1YEN - chains A and D of the 4 polymer chains in the assembly; structure by X-ray diffraction, 2.80 A resolution.

# Chain A
Protein: Hemoglobin alpha chain
Source organism: Homo sapiens
Reference sequence: P69905 (HBA_HUMAN); residues 1-141 here = UniProt positions 1-141
Amino-acid sequence (141 residues; numbered 1 to 141; the number before each row is that of its first residue):
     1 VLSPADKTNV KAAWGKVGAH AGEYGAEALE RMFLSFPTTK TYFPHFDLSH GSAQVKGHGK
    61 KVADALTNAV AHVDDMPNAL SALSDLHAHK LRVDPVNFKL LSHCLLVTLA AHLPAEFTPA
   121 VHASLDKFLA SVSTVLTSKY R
Disordered / not traced: 139-141
Curated features (UniProtKB/Swiss-Prot):
  - site: K61 (Not glycated)
  - natural variant: D6 (A6D: In J-Toronto; this construct carries the variant), A13 (A13D: In J-Paris 1/J-Aljezur), E27 (A27E: In Shenyang; this construct carries the variant), K61 (K61N: In Zambia; deletion: In Clinic), D64 (A64D: In Pontoise; this construct carries the variant), D75 (D75A: In Lille; D75G: In Chapel Hill; D75N: In G-Pest), A111 (A111D: In Petah Tikva)
Ion coordination: heme Fe: H87 (together with oxygen molecule)
Small-molecule neighbours: heme / oxygen molecule: L29, T39, Y42, F43, H45, F46, H58, K61, V62, A65, L66, L83, H87, L91, V93, N97, F98, L101, V132, L136

# Chain D
Protein: Hemoglobin beta chain
Source organism: Homo sapiens
Reference sequence: P68871 (HBB_HUMAN); residues 1-146 here = UniProt positions 1-146
Amino-acid sequence (146 residues; row label = number of the first residue in the row):
     1 MHLTPEEKSA VTALWGKVNV DEVGGEALGR LLVVYAWTQR FFESFGDLST PDAVMGNPKV
    61 KAHGKKVLGA FSDGLAHLDN LKGTFATLSE LHCDKLHVDP ENFRLLGNVL VCVLAHHFGK
   121 EFTPPVQAAY QKVVAGVANA LAHKYH
Differences from the reference sequence: engineered mutation M1 (Val in P68871), A36 (Pro in P68871)
Curated features (UniProtKB/Swiss-Prot):
  - natural variant: L3 (H3L: In Graz; this construct carries the variant), E7 (E7A: In G-Makassar; E7K: In Hb C; E7Q: In Machida; E7V: In SKCA), K8 (E8K: In G-Siriraj; this construct carries the variant), V11 (A11V: In Iraq-Halabja; this construct carries the variant), G16 (W16G: In Randwick; this construct carries the variant), V23 (E23V: In D-Granada; this construct carries the variant), G24 (V24G: In Miyashiro; this construct carries the variant), G25 (G25D: In Moscva; G25R: In Riverdale-Bronx; G25V: In Savannah), L32 (L32P: In Yokohama), V33 (L33V: In Muscat; this construct carries the variant), R40 (Q40R: In Tianshui; this construct carries the variant), F42 (F42Y: In Mequon; deletion: In Bruxelles), 11 further natural variant entries in UniProt
Ion coordination: heme Fe: H92 (together with oxygen molecule)
Small-molecule neighbours: heme / oxygen molecule: L28, T38, F41, F42, F45, H63, K66, V67, A70, F71, F85, L88, L91, H92, L96, V98, N102, F103, L106, V137, L141

# Interface between chain A and chain D
Contacting residue pairs (14):
  T38(A) - P100(D)
  K40(A) - H146(D)  hydrogen bond (side chain-backbone)
  T41(A) - H97(D)
  T41(A) - D99(D)
  T41(A) - Y145(D)
  Y42(A) - D99(D)  hydrogen bond
  P44(A) - H97(D)
  L91(A) - R40(D)  hydrogen bond (backbone-side chain)
  R92(A) - W37(D)
  R92(A) - R40(D)
  D94(A) - D99(D)
  D94(A) - E101(D)
  V96(A) - E101(D)
  N97(A) - D99(D)
Interface residues without a listed pair, chain A (12 interface residues in all): P37, K90
Interface residues without a listed pair, chain D (10 interface residues in all): E43, V98

# Overview
Chain A and chain D form an interface of 12 and 10 residues respectively, with 3 hydrogen bonds. Among the
polar pairs are K40(A)-H146(D), Y42(A)-D99(D) and L91(A)-R40(D). Bound to chain A: heme / oxygen molecule.
Ligands of chain D: heme / oxygen molecule.
Here chain A is Hemoglobin alpha chain and chain D is Hemoglobin beta chain, both from Homo sapiens. Entry
1YEN (T-To-T(High) quaternary transitions in human hemoglobin: betaP36A oxy (2MM IHP, 20% PEG) (10 test sets))
was determined by X-ray diffraction, deposited together with 1XXT, 1XY0, 1XZ5, 1XZ7, 1XZU, 1XZV and 45 further
entries.
